PDB entry 4GMX | X-ray diffraction, 2.10 A resolution | chains A and C of the 3 polymer chains in the assembly

Chain A:
Protein: GTP-binding nuclear protein Ran
Organism: Homo sapiens
UniProtKB: P62826 (RAN_HUMAN); residues 1-216 here = UniProt positions 1-216
Chain sequence (216 residues; each row starts with the number of its first residue):
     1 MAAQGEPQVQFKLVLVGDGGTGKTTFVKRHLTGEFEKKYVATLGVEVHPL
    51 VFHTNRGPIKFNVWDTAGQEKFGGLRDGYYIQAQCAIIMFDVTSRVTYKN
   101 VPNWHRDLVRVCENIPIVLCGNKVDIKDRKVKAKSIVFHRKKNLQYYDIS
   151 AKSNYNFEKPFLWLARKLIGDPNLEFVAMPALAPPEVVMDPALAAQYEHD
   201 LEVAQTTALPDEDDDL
Disordered / not traced: 1-7, 189-192
Bound ions: Mg2+: Thr24, Thr42 (together with GMP-PNP)
Ligand contacts: GMP-PNP (GNP; phosphoaminophosphonic acid-guanylate ester): Gly17, Asp18, Gly19, Gly20, Thr21, Gly22, Lys23, Thr24, Thr25, Phe35, Glu36, Lys37, Lys38, Tyr39, Val40, Ala41, Thr42, Thr66, Ala67, Gly68, Gln69, Asn122, Lys123, Asp125, Ile126, Ser150, Ala151, Lys152
UniProt features mapped onto this chain:
  - region: Lys37 to Val45 (Switch-I), Gly68 to Gln84 (Switch-II), Asp211 to Leu216 (Interaction with RANBP1)
  - binding site (GTP): Asp18 to Thr25, Glu36 to Thr42, Gly68, Asn122 to Asp125, Ser150 to Lys152
  - site: Gln69 (Essential for GTP hydrolysis)
  - modified residue: Ala2 (N-acetylalanine), Thr24 (Phosphothreonine), Lys37 (N6-acetyllysine), Lys60 (N6-acetyllysine), Lys71 (N6-acetyllysine), Lys99 (N6-acetyllysine), Lys134 (N6-acetyllysine), Lys159 (N6-acetyllysine)
  - cross-link (Glycyl lysine isopeptide (Lys-Gly)): Lys71 (interchain with G-Cter in SUMO2), Lys152 (interchain with G-Cter in SUMO2)
  - mutagenesis: Gly19 (G19V: Blocks DNA replication; when associated with L-69), Thr24 (T24L: Has low binding affinity for GTP and GDP. Almost completely abolishes interaction with BIRC5; T24N: Has low binding affinity for GTP and GDP. Decreases nuclear import of proteins and RNA ...), Thr25 (T25A: Minor effect on the interaction with the alpha phosphate group of bound GTP), Lys37 (K37Q: Mimics acetylation; enhances the nuclear export of RELA/p65; K37R: Decreased acetylation), Tyr39 (Y39A: Abolishes steric hindrance that traps the essential Q-69 in an unreactive position, and causes slow GTP hydrolysis in wild-type ...), Gln69 (Q69L: Strongly decreased GTPase activity. Probably locked in the GTP-bound form. Loss of interaction with NUTF2. Decreases nuclear location and leads to cytoplasmic location during interphase ...), Glu70 (E70A: Strongly decreases the relase of bound GDP), Arg76 (R76E: Probable loss of interaction with NUTF2. Loss of transport to the nucleus), Lys134 (K134Q: Loss of normal mitotic chromosome segregation and defective mitotic spindle orientation; K134R: Loss of normal mitotic chromosome segregation and formation of sister chromatid bridges), Asp211 to Leu216 (No effect on GTPase activity. Abolishes interaction with RANBP1)

Chain C:
Protein: Exportin-1
Organism: Saccharomyces cerevisiae
UniProtKB: P30822 (XPO1_YEAST); residue numbers follow UniProt; this construct covers 1-1058
Chain sequence (1060 residues; each row starts with the number of its first residue; numbers below 1 keep their minus sign (Gly-1 is residue -1)):
    -1 GAMEGILDFSNDLDIALLDQVVSTFYQGSGVQQKQAQEILTKFQDNPDAW
    49 QKADQILQFSTNPQSKFIALSILDKLITRKWKLLPNDHRIGIRNFVVGMI
    99 ISMCQDDEVFKTQKNLINKSDLTLVQILKQEWPQNWPEFIPELIGSSSSS
   149 VNVCENNMIVLKLLSEEVFDFSAEQMTQAKALHLKNSMSKEFEQIFKLCF
   199 QVLEQGSSSSLIVATLESLLRYLHWIPYRYIYETNILELLSTKFMTSPDT
   249 RAITLKCLTEVSNLKIPQDNDLIKRQTVLFFQNTLQQIATSVMPVTADLK
   299 ATYANANGNDQSFLQDLAMFLTTYLARNRALLESDESLRELLLNAHQYLI
   349 QLSKIEERELFKTTLDYWHNLVADLFYEVQRLPATEMSPLIQLSVGSQAI
   399 STGSGALNPEYMKRFPLKKHIYEEICSQLRLVIIENMVRPEEVLVVENDE
   449 GEIVREFVKESDTIQLYKSEREVLVYLTHLNVIDTEEIMISKLARQIDGS
   499 EWSWHNINTLSWAIGSISGTMSEDTEKRFVVTVIKDLLDLCVKKRGKDNK
   549 AVVASDIMYVVGQYPRFLKAHWNFLRTVILKLFEFMHETHEGVQDMACDT
   599 FIKIVQKCKYHFVIQQPRESEPFIQTIIRDIQKTTADLQPQQVHTFYKAC
   649 GIIISEERSVAERNRLLSDLMQLPNMAWDTIVEQSTANPTLLLDSETVKI
   699 IANIIKTNVAVCTSMGADFYPQLGHIYYNMLQLYRAVSSMISAQVAAEGL
   749 IATKTPKVRGLRTIKKEILKLVETYISKARNLDDVVKVLVEPLLNAVLED
   799 YMNNVPDARDAEVLNCMTTVVEKVGHMIPQGVILILQSVFECTLDMINKD
   849 FTEYPEHRVEFYKLLKVINEKSFAAFLELPPAAFKLFVDAICWAFKHNNR
   899 DVEVNGLQIALDLVKNIERMGNVPFANEFHKNYFFIFVSETFFVLTDSDH
   949 KSGFSKQALLLMKLISLVYDNKISVPLYQEAEVPQGTSNQVYLSQYLANM
   999 LSNAFPHLTSEQIASFLSALTKQCKDLVVFKGTLRDFLVQIKEVGGDPTD
  1049 YLFAEDKENA
Disordered / not traced: 377-413, 688-689, 1053-1058
Sequence notes: expression tag (-1 to 0); engineered mutation Cys539 (Thr in P30822); conflict Cys1022 (Tyr in P30822)
Glycans and other covalent adducts: kpt-185 (K85) linked to Cys539
Ligand contacts: kpt-185 (K85; propan-2-yl 3-{3-[3-methoxy-5-(trifluoromethyl)phenyl]-1H-1,2,4-triazol-1-yl}propanoate): Leu536, Lys548, Ala552, Ile555, Met556, Val559, Phe572, Thr575, Val576, Lys579, Leu580, Phe583, Glu586, Val591
What the authors report for this chain:
  - binding site for kpt-185: Leu536, Cys539, Lys548, Ile555, Met556, Val559, Phe572, Thr575, Val576, Lys579, Leu580, Phe583, Glu586

Interface between chain A and chain C:
Pairs across the interface (57):
  Val45(A) - Phe23(C)  hydrophobic
  Val45(A) - Gln35(C)
  Val47(A) - Gln31(C)
  Trp64(A) - Phe23(C)  hydrophobic
  Trp64(A) - Tyr24(C)  hydrophobic
  Trp64(A) - Gln31(C)
  Gly74(A) - Gln42(C)  hydrogen bond (backbone-side chain)
  Leu75(A) - Phe23(C)  hydrophobic
  Leu75(A) - Gln42(C)
  Asp77(A) - Phe65(C)
  Asp77(A) - Lys117(C)  salt bridge
  Gly78(A) - Tyr24(C)  hydrogen bond (backbone-side chain)
  Gly78(A) - Phe65(C)
  Tyr79(A) - Phe23(C)  hydrophobic
  Tyr79(A) - Gln35(C)  hydrogen bond
  Tyr79(A) - Thr39(C)
  Ile81(A) - Tyr24(C)
  Ile81(A) - Gln62(C)
  Ile81(A) - Phe65(C)  hydrophobic
  Gln82(A) - Gln25(C)
  Gln82(A) - Gln62(C)
  Lys99(A) - Glu172(C)  salt bridge
  Asn103(A) - Glu172(C)  hydrogen bond
  Arg106(A) - Phe169(C)
  Arg106(A) - Gln173(C)
  Arg110(A) - Leu120(C)
  Arg110(A) - Leu161(C)
  Arg110(A) - Glu164(C)  salt bridge
  Arg110(A) - Glu165(C)  salt bridge
  Val111(A) - Phe65(C)  hydrophobic
  Val111(A) - Asn113(C)
  Glu113(A) - Asn116(C)  hydrogen bond
  Ala133(A) - Gln463(C)
  Lys134(A) - Gln463(C)
  His139(A) - Glu357(C)  salt bridge
  Arg140(A) - Met317(C)
  Arg140(A) - Lys360(C)
  Arg140(A) - Thr361(C)  hydrogen bond
  Arg140(A) - Asp364(C)  salt bridge
  Lys141(A) - Glu258(C)  salt bridge
  Lys141(A) - Asn261(C)
  Asn143(A) - Ser310(C)
  Asn143(A) - Gln313(C)  hydrogen bond
  Asn143(A) - Asp314(C)  hydrogen bond
  Gln145(A) - Glu355(C)  hydrogen bond
  Gln145(A) - Glu357(C)
  Asp148(A) - Asp460(C)
  Tyr155(A) - Lys457(C)
  Tyr155(A) - Glu458(C)  hydrogen bond
  Tyr155(A) - Ser459(C)  hydrogen bond (side chain-backbone)
  Tyr155(A) - Asp460(C)  hydrogen bond
  Asn156(A) - Asp460(C)  hydrogen bond
  Lys167(A) - Gln309(C)
  Pro172(A) - Ala302(C)
  Thr206(A) - Ile749(C)
  Ala208(A) - Lys752(C)
  Glu212(A) - Arg757(C)
Interface residues without a listed pair, chain A (42 interface residues in all): Lys12, Leu43, Gly44, Gln69, Lys71, Arg76, Asn100, Pro102, Val124, Tyr146, Asp213
Interface residues without a listed pair, chain C (50 interface residues in all): Leu38, Ile66, Ser69, Lys73, Lys254, Thr257, Asn303, Val456, Ser467, Asp947

Summary:
Chain A and chain C form an interface of 42 and 50 residues respectively; the contacts include 13 hydrogen
bonds and 7 salt bridges. Polar pairs include Asp77(A)-Lys117(C), Lys99(A)-Glu172(C) and Arg110(A)-Glu164(C).
Ligands of chain A: GMP-PNP. Kpt-185 is covalently linked to Cys539(C). The paper reports a binding site for
kpt-185 at Leu536(C), Cys539(C) and Lys548(C) among others.
Here chain A is GTP-binding nuclear protein Ran (Homo sapiens) and chain C is Exportin-1 (Saccharomyces
cerevisiae). Entry 4GMX (Crystal structure of KPT185 in complex with CRM1-Ran-RanBP1) was determined by X-ray
diffraction.
